8T2F - chains B and C of the 8 polymer chains in the assembly; structure by electron microscopy, 3.80 A resolution.

[Chain B (and C)]
Molecule: Transmembrane protein gp41
Organism: Human immunodeficiency virus 1
Notes: chain C of this document is another copy of the same molecule, construct and numbering; everything in this record applies to it too
Amino-acid sequence (153 residues; row label = number of the first residue in the row):
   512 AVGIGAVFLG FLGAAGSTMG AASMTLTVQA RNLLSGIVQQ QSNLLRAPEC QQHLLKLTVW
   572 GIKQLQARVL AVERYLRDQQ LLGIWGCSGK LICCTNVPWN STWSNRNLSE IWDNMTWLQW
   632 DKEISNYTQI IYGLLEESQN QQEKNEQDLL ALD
Unresolved in the structure: 512-520, 547-570, 656-664 (chain C: 512-521, 547-571, 650-664)
Disulfide bonds: Cys-598/Cys-604
Covalently attached groups: N-acetylglucosamine (NAG) linked to Asn-611, Asn-637
Ligand contacts: N-acetylglucosamine (NAG; 2-acetamido-2-deoxy-beta-D-glucopyranose): Ala-525, Gly-527, Ser-528
What the authors report for this chain:
  - mutagenesis - N611A: increased binding to experimental group

[Interface between chain B and chain C]
Contacting residue pairs (19; chain B residue first):
  Leu-576(B) / Leu-576(C)  hydrophobic
  Val-580(B) / Val-580(C)  hydrophobic
  Glu-584(B) / Arg-579(C)  salt bridge
  Leu-587(B) / Leu-545(C)
  Leu-587(B) / Val-583(C)  hydrophobic
  Leu-587(B) / Leu-587(C)  hydrophobic
  Arg-588(B) / Leu-545(C)
  Arg-588(B) / Ser-546(C)
  Gln-591(B) / Ala-541(C)  hydrogen bond (side chain-backbone)
  Gln-591(B) / Leu-545(C)
  Gln-591(B) / Tyr-586(C)
  Ile-595(B) / Thr-538(C)
  Ile-595(B) / Ala-541(C)  hydrophobic
  Glu-647(B) / Thr-538(C)  hydrogen bond
  Glu-648(B) / Met-535(C)
  Asn-651(B) / Met-535(C)
  Asn-651(B) / Thr-538(C)  hydrogen bond
  Asn-651(B) / Leu-602(C)
  Gln-652(B) / Met-535(C)
Interface residues without a listed pair, chain B (16 interface residues in all): Ile-573, Gln-577, Val-583, Gly-594, Glu-654
Interface residues without a listed pair, chain C (16 interface residues in all): Arg-542, Ile-573, Gly-600, Ile-603

[Overview]
The chain B/chain C interface involves 16 residues from each chain, with 3 hydrogen bonds and 1 salt bridge.
Among the polar pairs are Glu-584(B)/Arg-579(C), Gln-591(B)/Ala-541(C) and Glu-647(B)/Thr-538(C). Bound to
chain B: N-acetylglucosamine. Covalently linked N-acetylglucosamine: at Asn-611(B) and Asn-637(B). From the
paper: N611A of chain B increases binding to experimental group.
Both chains are Transmembrane protein gp41 (Human immunodeficiency virus 1). Entry 8T2F (BG505 Boost2
SOSIP.664 in complex with NHP polyclonal antibody N289) was determined by electron microscopy together with
8T2E, 8SWV, 8SWW and 8SWX from the same study.
